Entry 6JMB (X-ray diffraction, 1.39 A resolution); this record covers chain A.

# Chain A
Molecule: ofchtiv-allosamidin
Organism: Ostrinia furnacalis
Sequence (393 residues; numbered 21 to 413; the number before each row is that of its first residue):
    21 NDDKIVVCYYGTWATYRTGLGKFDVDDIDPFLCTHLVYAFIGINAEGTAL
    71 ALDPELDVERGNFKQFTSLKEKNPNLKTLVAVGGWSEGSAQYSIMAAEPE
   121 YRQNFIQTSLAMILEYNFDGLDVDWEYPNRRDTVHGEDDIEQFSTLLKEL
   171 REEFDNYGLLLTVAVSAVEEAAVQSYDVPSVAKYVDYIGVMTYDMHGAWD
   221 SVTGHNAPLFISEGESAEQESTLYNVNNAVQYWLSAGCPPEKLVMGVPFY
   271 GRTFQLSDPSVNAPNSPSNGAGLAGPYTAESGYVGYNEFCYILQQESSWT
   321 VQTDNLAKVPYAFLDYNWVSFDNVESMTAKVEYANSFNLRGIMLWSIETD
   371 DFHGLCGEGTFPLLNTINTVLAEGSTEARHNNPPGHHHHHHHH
Unresolved in the structure: 21-22, 397-413
Cystine bridges: Cys-28/Cys-53, Cys-310/Cys-376
Ligand contacts: allosamizoline / 2-acetamido-2-deoxy-beta-D-allopyranose: Tyr-29, Trp-33, Phe-60, Gly-104, Trp-105, Ser-106, Asp-142, Asp-144, Glu-146, Ala-184, Met-211, Tyr-213, Asp-214, Tyr-270, Arg-272, Glu-300, Tyr-303, Met-363, Trp-365

# In short
Chain A binds allosamizoline / 2-acetamido-2-deoxy-beta-D-allopyranose.
Chain A is ofchtiv-allosamidin (Ostrinia furnacalis); the structure, Crystal structure of Ostrinia furnacalis
Group IV chitinase in complex with allosamidin, was determined by X-ray diffraction together with 6JM7 and
6JM8 from the same study.
